PDB entry 6J20 | X-ray diffraction, 2.70 A resolution | chain A

== Chain A ==
Name: Substance-P receptor, Endolysin
Organism: Homo sapiens
Notes: EC 3.2.1.17
Reference sequence: chimeric construct of P25103, D9IEF7: residues 2-226 from P25103 (NK1R_HUMAN) positions 2-226 (same numbers); residues 1001-1010 from D9IEF7 positions 2-11 (UniProt number = residue number - 999); residues 1017-1117 from D9IEF7 positions 61-161 (UniProt number = residue number - 956); residues 237-335 from P25103 (NK1R_HUMAN) positions 237-335 (same numbers)
Chain sequence (441 residues; numbered 2 to 335; the number before each row is that of its first residue):
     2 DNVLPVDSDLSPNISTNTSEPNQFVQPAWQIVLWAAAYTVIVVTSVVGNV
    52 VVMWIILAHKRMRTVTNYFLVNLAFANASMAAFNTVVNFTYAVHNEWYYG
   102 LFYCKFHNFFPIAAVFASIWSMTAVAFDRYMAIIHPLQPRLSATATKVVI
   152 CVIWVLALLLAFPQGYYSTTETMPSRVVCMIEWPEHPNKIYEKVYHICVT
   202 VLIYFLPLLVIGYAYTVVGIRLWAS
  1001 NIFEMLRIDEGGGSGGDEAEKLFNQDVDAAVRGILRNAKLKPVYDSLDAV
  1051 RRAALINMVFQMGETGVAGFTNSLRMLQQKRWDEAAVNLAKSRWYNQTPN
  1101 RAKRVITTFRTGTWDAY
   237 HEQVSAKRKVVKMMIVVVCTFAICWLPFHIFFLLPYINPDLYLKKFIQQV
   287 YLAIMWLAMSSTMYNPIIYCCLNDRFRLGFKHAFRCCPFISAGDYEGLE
Not modelled in the structure: 2-24, 1011-1016, 322-335
Construct notes: engineered mutation N78 (Glu in P25103), W121 (Tyr in P25103), R222 (Thr in P25103), A1053 (Cys97 in D9IEF7); linker (1011-1016)
Disulfide bonds: C105-C180
Small-molecule neighbours: GBQ (5-[[(2R,3S)-2-[(1R)-1-[3,5-bis(trifluoromethyl)phenyl]ethoxy]-3-(4-fluorophenyl)morpholin-4-yl]methyl]-1,2-dihydro-1,2,4-triazol-3-one): N89, H108, N109, P112, I113, V116, Q165, I182, W184, E193, Y196, H197, V200, T201, I204, W261, F264, H265, F268, M291, A294, M295
Curated features (UniProtKB/Swiss-Prot):
  - binding site (CP-96345): H197
  - glycosylation (N-linked (GlcNAc...) asparagine): N14, N18
  - lipidation: C322 (S-palmitoyl cysteine)
From the paper describing this entry:
  - binding site for GBQ: P112, I113, V116, Q165, W184, E193, I204, W261, F264, F268
  - conformationally variable residues (side-chain flip): N78, N301
  - mutagenesis - E78N, N301E, N301Q: decreased signaling in response to SP
  - mutagenesis - E78N/N301E: decreased signaling
  - mutagenesis - E78N: unchanged signaling (basal activity)
  - specificity-determining residues: F264
  - specificity-determining residues: E193, I204 (by similarity / conservation)

== Overview ==
Bound to chain A: compound GBQ. Curated annotation (UniProt) lists CP-96345-binding residue H197. From the
paper: a binding site for GBQ at P112, I113 and V116 among others; E78N, N301E and N301Q reduce signaling in
response to SP.
Chain A is Substance-P receptor, Endolysin (Homo sapiens); the structure, Crystal structure of the human NK1
substance P receptor, was determined by X-ray diffraction together with 6J21 from the same study.
